4K1I - chains A and B; structure by X-ray diffraction, 1.80 A resolution.

# Chain A (and B)
Molecule: Neuraminidase
From: Influenza A virus
Notes: chain B of this document is another copy of the same molecule, construct and numbering; everything in this record applies to it too
Reference sequence: Q194T1 (Q194T1_9INFA); residue numbers follow UniProt; this construct covers 82-469
Chain sequence (388 residues; numbered 82 to 469; the number before each row is that of its first residue):
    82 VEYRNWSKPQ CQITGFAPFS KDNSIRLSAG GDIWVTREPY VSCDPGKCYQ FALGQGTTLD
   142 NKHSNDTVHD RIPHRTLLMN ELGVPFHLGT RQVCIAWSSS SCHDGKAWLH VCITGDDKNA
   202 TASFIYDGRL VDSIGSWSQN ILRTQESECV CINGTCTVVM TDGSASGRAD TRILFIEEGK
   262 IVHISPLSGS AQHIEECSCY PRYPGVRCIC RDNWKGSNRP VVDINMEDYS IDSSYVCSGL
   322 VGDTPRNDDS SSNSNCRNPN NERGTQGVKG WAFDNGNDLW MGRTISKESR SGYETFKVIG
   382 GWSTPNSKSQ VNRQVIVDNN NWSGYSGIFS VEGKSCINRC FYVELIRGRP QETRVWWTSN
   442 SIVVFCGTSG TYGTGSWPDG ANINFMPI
Disulfide bonds: C92-C417, C124-C129, C175-C193, C183-C230, C232-C237, C278-C291, C280-C289, C318-C337, C421-C447
Covalently attached groups: N-acetylglucosamine (NAG) linked to N146; glycan linked to N200
Bound ions: Ca2+: D293, G297, D324, G345, Q347
Residues lining bound ligands: Oseltamivir carboxylate (G39; (3R,4R,5S)-4-(acetylamino)-5-amino-3-(pentan-3-yloxy)cyclohex-1-ene-1-carboxylic acid): R118, E119, D151, R152, W178, S179, I222, R224, E227, A246, E276, E277, R292, N294, G348, R371, Y406
What the authors report for this chain:
  - binding site for Oseltamivir carboxylate: E119, D151

# Interface between chain A and chain B
Pairs across the interface (92; chain A residue first):
  D113(A) - G111(B)
  D113(A) - G112(B)
  W115(A) - L108(B)  hydrophobic
  Q136(A) - R107(B)  hydrogen bond (backbone-side chain)
  G137(A) - N104(B)
  G137(A) - R107(B)  hydrogen bond (backbone-side chain)
  T138(A) - L108(B)
  T139(A) - G111(B)  hydrogen bond (side chain-backbone)
  D141(A) - G111(B)
  N142(A) - R107(B)  hydrogen bond (side chain-backbone)
  N142(A) - L108(B)
  N142(A) - A110(B)
  N142(A) - G111(B)
  K143(A) - F466(B)
  H144(A) - R107(B)
  H144(A) - A110(B)
  H144(A) - A462(B)
  H144(A) - N463(B)  hydrogen bond (side chain-backbone)
  H144(A) - F466(B)
  H144(A) - M467(B)
  P154(A) - K102(B)
  P154(A) - S457(B)
  P154(A) - W458(B)
  H155(A) - K102(B)  hydrogen bond
  H155(A) - N104(B)  hydrogen bond (backbone-side chain)
  H155(A) - R107(B)
  H155(A) - P459(B)
  H155(A) - D460(B)
  H155(A) - G461(B)
  T157(A) - K102(B)
  T157(A) - N104(B)
  L169(A) - G112(B)
  L169(A) - D113(B)
  L169(A) - P166(B)
  L169(A) - H168(B)
  G170(A) - V165(B)
  G170(A) - H168(B)
  T171(A) - G164(B)
  T171(A) - P166(B)
  R172(A) - E162(B)
  R172(A) - L163(B)
  R172(A) - G164(B)
  R172(A) - V165(B)
  Q173(A) - K102(B)
  Q173(A) - D103(B)  hydrogen bond (side chain-backbone)
  Q173(A) - N104(B)  hydrogen bond
  Q173(A) - L163(B)
  Q173(A) - G164(B)  hydrogen bond (backbone-backbone)
  Q173(A) - P166(B)
  V174(A) - F100(B)
  C175(A) - F100(B)
  I176(A) - S101(B)
  I176(A) - K102(B)
  I176(A) - V444(B)  hydrophobic
  I176(A) - W458(B)
  T195(A) - P99(B)
  T195(A) - W458(B)  hydrogen bond
  G196(A) - T455(B)
  G196(A) - W458(B)
  D197(A) - T455(B)  hydrogen bond
  D197(A) - G456(B)
  N200(A) - G454(B)
  N200(A) - T455(B)  hydrogen bond (backbone-backbone)
  A201(A) - G454(B)
  T202(A) - P99(B)
  T202(A) - Y453(B)
  T202(A) - G454(B)  hydrogen bond (side chain-backbone)
  S204(A) - A98(B)
  S204(A) - P99(B)  hydrogen bond (side chain-backbone)
  I206(A) - F100(B)  hydrophobic
  D208(A) - G127(B)
  G209(A) - F100(B)
  R210(A) - P126(B)  hydrogen bond (side chain-backbone)
  R210(A) - G127(B)  hydrogen bond (side chain-backbone)
  R210(A) - V412(B)
  R210(A) - E413(B)  hydrogen bond (side chain-backbone)
  L211(A) - A98(B)  hydrophobic
  L211(A) - P99(B)
  L211(A) - F100(B)
  L211(A) - C447(B)  hydrophobic
  L211(A) - G448(B)
  D213(A) - T449(B)
  D213(A) - G451(B)
  S214(A) - A98(B)
  S214(A) - T449(B)  hydrogen bond
  S214(A) - G451(B)
  S214(A) - T452(B)  hydrogen bond (side chain-backbone)
  I215(A) - T452(B)  hydrogen bond (backbone-backbone)
  G216(A) - T452(B)  hydrogen bond (backbone-side chain)
  G216(A) - Y453(B)
  E259(A) - K415(B)  salt bridge
  K261(A) - S450(B)
Interface residues without a listed pair, chain A (40 interface residues in all): I153
Interface residues without a listed pair, chain B (48 interface residues in all): I114, C129, G414, N419

# In short
40 residues of chain A face 48 of chain B across their interface; the contacts include 22 hydrogen bonds and 1
salt bridge. Polar pairs include E259(A)-K415(B), Q136(A)-R107(B) and G137(A)-R107(B). Chain A binds
Oseltamivir carboxylate. N-acetylglucosamine is covalently linked to N146(A) and N200(A). The paper reports a
binding site for Oseltamivir carboxylate at E119(A) and D151(A).
Chain A and chain B are both Neuraminidase (Influenza A virus); the structure, Induced opening of influenza
virus neuraminidase N2 150-loop suggests an important role in inhibitor binding, was determined by X-ray
diffraction together with 4K1H, 4K1J and 4K1K from the same study.
